Entry 8YQW (electron microscopy, 2.68 A resolution); this record covers chains A and J of the 9 polymer chains in the assembly.

== Chain A ==
Molecule: DNA-directed RNA polymerase subunit
Organism: African swine fever virus
Notes: EC 2.7.7.6
UniProt: A0A3S7XUW7 (A0A3S7XUW7_ASF); numbering as in UniProt (aligned over 1-1450)
Chain sequence (1450 residues; numbered 1 to 1450; the number before each row is that of its first residue):
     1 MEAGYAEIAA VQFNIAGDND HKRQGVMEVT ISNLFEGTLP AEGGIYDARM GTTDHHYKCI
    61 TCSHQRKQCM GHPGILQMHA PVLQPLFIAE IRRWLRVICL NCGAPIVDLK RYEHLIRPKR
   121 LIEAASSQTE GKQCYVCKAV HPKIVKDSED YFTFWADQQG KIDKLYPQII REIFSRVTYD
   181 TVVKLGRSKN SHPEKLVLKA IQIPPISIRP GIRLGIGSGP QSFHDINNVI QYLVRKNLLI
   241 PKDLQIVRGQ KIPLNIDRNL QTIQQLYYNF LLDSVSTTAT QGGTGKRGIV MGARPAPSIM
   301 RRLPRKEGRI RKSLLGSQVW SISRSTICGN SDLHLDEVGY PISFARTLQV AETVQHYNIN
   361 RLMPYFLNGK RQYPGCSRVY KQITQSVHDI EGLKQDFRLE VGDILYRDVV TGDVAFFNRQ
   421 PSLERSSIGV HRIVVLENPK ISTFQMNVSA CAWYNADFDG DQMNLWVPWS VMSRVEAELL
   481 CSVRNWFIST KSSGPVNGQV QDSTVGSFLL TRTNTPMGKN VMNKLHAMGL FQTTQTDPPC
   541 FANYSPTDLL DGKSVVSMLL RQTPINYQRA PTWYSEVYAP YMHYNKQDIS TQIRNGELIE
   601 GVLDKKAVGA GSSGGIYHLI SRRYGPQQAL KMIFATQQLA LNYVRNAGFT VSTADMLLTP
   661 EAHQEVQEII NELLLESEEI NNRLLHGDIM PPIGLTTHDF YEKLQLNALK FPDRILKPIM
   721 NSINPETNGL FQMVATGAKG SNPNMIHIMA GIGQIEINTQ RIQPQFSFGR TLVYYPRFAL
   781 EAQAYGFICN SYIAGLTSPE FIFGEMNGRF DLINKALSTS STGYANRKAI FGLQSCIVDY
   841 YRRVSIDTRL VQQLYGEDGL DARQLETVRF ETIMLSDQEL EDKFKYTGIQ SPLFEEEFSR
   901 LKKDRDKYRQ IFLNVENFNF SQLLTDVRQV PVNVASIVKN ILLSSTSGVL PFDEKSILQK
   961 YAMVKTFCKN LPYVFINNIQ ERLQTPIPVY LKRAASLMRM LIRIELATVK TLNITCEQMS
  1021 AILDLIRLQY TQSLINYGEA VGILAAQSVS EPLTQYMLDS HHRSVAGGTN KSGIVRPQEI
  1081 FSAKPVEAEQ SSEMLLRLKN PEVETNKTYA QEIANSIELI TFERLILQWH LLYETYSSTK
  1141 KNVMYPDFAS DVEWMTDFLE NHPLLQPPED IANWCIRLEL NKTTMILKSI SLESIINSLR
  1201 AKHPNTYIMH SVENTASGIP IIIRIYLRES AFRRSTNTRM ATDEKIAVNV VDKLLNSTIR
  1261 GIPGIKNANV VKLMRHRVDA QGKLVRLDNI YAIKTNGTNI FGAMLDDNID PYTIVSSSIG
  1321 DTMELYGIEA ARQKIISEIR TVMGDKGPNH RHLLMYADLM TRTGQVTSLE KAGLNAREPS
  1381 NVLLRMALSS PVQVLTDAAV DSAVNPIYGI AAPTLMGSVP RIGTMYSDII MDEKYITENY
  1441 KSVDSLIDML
Unresolved in the structure: 1, 212-224, 276-296, 1443-1450
Metal / ion sites: Zn2+ site 1: Cys59, Cys62, Cys69, His72; Zn2+ site 2: Cys99, Cys102, Cys134, Cys137; Mg2+: Asp459, Asp461

== Chain J ==
Molecule: M1249L
Organism: African swine fever virus
UniProt: A0A2X0SDX8 (A0A2X0SDX8_ASF); numbering as in UniProt (aligned over 1-1249)
Chain sequence (1249 residues; row label = number of the first residue in the row):
     1 MEEVITIAQI VHRGTDILSL NNEEIEALVD EIYSTLKGSN DIKNIRLIDF LFTLKDFVNH
    61 VRAEQSKLPD LSMPIEAYIR QLLVDPDVVP IVSEKKKELR VRPSTRKEIF LINGTHLAVP
   121 AEAPIEIYGL KLRLKTFSPQ CFMRMAEIGS FSPETLGYVA SGANLTNFIR VFMKCVDQET
   181 WKKNGEGVVV TTKENIIQFT HQYIELYKFL RSGGHSWLIN RLAEEMVHRK LDREDQGSHI
   241 SNIVETEEIE PEENIKRVIF FLKELSTMYS VSPVFTSGYM PLLYDLYRAG YLEVLWNPVE
   301 QKFLQHAEQR EKEQMILQQV DMKLTEVITQ ARQYFKIMEE KIGRVQSDAI REILTMEGKV
   361 DDPNSILQEV IKACGKQEAE LITTEYLNIK KQWELQEKNA CAHLKLVKQL RSGLQYAELL
   421 KVLESIRVLY KEKNNTTNWN LCKACGFKLL CPHVDMLIQL QAAEASYDTM RTKLMKFSGI
   481 NKEKENNQGL IYSYFCKICG EELAHFIQED RTADVGIIGD LNSKLRVFIW QETMKACTFI
   541 HFGKLVDVKQ FANIAVNVCL PLVYSIENIK KEEDYDPLTQ LYAVIYIYAY ILNLIYSSQK
   601 NKEFLTITIH GMKADSSLNA YVTFLLEKMM QQYSGIINQL SEITDQWIAN NFREAFKKII
   661 HQNGLQGLSV QDDTKVLLTE ILLDPMYDYA ATVARIDGSI PMHKPRTPKE AEYEFKTVIG
   721 RTPAELLSQK EFYDKIYTSK YRPDFTQLTR LNDIYFQEES LRVWWGGRDE EKTSTLIYLR
   781 AYELFLKYLQ NAPNFNSELA EFKTYENAYG EQKALLAQQG FYNIFDPNTG RADQRTRLFE
   841 YKRLPISTLY DERGLPHKWT IYVYKAVDSS QKPAEIEVTR KDVIKKIDNH YALADLRCSV
   901 CHVLQHEVGQ LNIKKVQTAL KASLEFNTFY AFYESRCPKG GLHDFQDKKC VKCGLFTYII
   961 YDHLSQPELV HDYYNNYKDQ YDKEKMSIRS IQIKKDMTTP STETQPKPPQ EPWTFDYGKI
  1021 IKTAKILDIS PAVIEAIGAM EGRSYADIRE GQGAPPPPTS MDDPRLMAVD SAVRIFLYNY
  1081 NCLRHVSTFN KPPIHVERLV KHLSYEEKED LEKVLPNVVN EYHTTFKHLR VTDPASALLY
  1141 SIEFLCISFL TLYEIKEPSW VVNIVREFAL TELNTIIQSE KLLSKPGAFN FMIFGEDFVC
  1201 SGEDSSMDDI SAYSSPGLFG EDIIDRLDDP FSIEDVDISL DVLDNLAPQ
Unresolved in the structure: 1-73, 240-671, 752-767, 992-1010, 1219-1226
Metal / ion sites: Zn2+ site 1: His857, Cys898, Cys901; Zn2+ site 2: Cys937, His943, Cys950, Cys953

== Chain A / chain J interface ==
Contacting residue pairs - 147 pairs, chain A then chain J:
  Cys102(A) with Leu117(J)
  Val136(A) with Thr115(J)
  Ser175(A) with Arg106(J), hydrogen bond (backbone-side chain); Ala118(J); Pro120(J)
  Arg176(A) with Ala118(J); Pro120(J)
  Val177(A) with Arg106(J), hydrogen bond (backbone-side chain); Ala118(J)
  Thr178(A) with Glu108(J); Leu117(J); Ala118(J)
  Tyr179(A) with Arg106(J); Glu108(J), hydrogen bond (backbone-side chain)
  Glu194(A) with Arg106(J)
  Lys306(A) with Glu1234(J); Val1236(J); Asp1237(J), salt bridge
  Arg311(A) with Glu1234(J), hydrogen bond (side chain-backbone); Asp1235(J), salt bridge
  Arg324(A) with Ser1239(J)
  Arg419(A) with Asn1245(J), hydrogen bond (side chain-backbone)
  Gln420(A) with Ile1238(J); Ser1239(J), hydrogen bond (side chain-backbone); Val1242(J); Asn1245(J), hydrogen bond (backbone-side chain)
  Pro421(A) with Leu1246(J)
  Asp457(A) with Gln1249(J)
  Asp459(A) with Gln1249(J)
  Gly460(A) with Asp1244(J)
  Asp461(A) with Asn1245(J)
  Gln462(A) with Asp1241(J), hydrogen bond (side chain-backbone); Val1242(J); Asn1245(J), hydrogen bond (backbone-side chain)
  Tyr574(A) with Ile884(J)
  Glu576(A) with Arg880(J); Lys881(J)
  Ala579(A) with Val883(J)
  Pro580(A) with Tyr862(J), hydrophobic; Tyr864(J), hydrogen bond (backbone-side chain); Arg880(J); Val883(J), hydrophobic
  Tyr581(A) with Tyr862(J); Leu893(J), hydrophobic
  His583(A) with Asp888(J), hydrogen bond (side chain-backbone); Asn889(J); Tyr891(J), hydrogen bond (side chain-backbone)
  Tyr584(A) with Ile884(J), hydrophobic
  Lys586(A) with Ile884(J), hydrogen bond (side chain-backbone)
  Ile589(A) with Ile884(J), hydrophobic
  Leu657(A) with Arg837(J)
  Leu658(A) with Arg837(J), hydrogen bond (backbone-side chain)
  Pro660(A) with Arg837(J)
  His663(A) with Arg837(J), hydrogen bond (side chain-backbone)
  Gln667(A) with Phe839(J); Glu840(J)
  Glu668(A) with Leu844(J)
  Ile670(A) with Phe839(J), hydrophobic
  Asn671(A) with Phe839(J); Glu840(J); Tyr841(J); Lys842(J), hydrogen bond (side chain-backbone); Leu844(J)
  Glu672(A) with Leu844(J); Thr848(J); Leu849(J)
  Leu674(A) with Phe839(J), hydrophobic; Tyr841(J), hydrophobic
  Leu675(A) with Leu844(J); Pro845(J); Thr848(J); Leu849(J), hydrophobic
  Glu676(A) with Leu849(J); Tyr850(J), hydrogen bond
  Glu678(A) with Tyr841(J), hydrogen bond; Arg843(J), salt bridge
  Glu679(A) with Ile846(J)
  Arg683(A) with Leu924(J)
  Gly687(A) with Lys985(J); Arg989(J)
  Asp688(A) with Thr928(J), hydrogen bond
  Met690(A) with Phe932(J), hydrophobic; Tyr981(J), hydrophobic; Lys985(J); Ile988(J), hydrophobic
  Pro691(A) with Arg936(J), hydrogen bond (backbone-side chain)
  Pro692(A) with Arg936(J)
  Ile693(A) with Ser935(J); Arg936(J); Leu942(J), hydrophobic
  Thr697(A) with Arg989(J), hydrogen bond
  Asp713(A) with Arg880(J), salt bridge
  Arg714(A) with Trp859(J); Gln905(J)
  Lys717(A) with Leu893(J)
  Cys789(A) with Phe839(J), hydrophobic
  Asn790(A) with Leu838(J); Phe839(J), hydrogen bond (side chain-backbone)
  Ala794(A) with Arg837(J); Leu838(J)
  Gly795(A) with Leu838(J)
  Ile813(A) with Phe1231(J), hydrophobic
  Lys815(A) with Leu1246(J), hydrogen bond (side chain-backbone); Pro1248(J)
  Ala816(A) with Phe1231(J), hydrophobic
  Leu817(A) with Pro1230(J); Phe1231(J), hydrophobic
  Thr819(A) with Ile1233(J); Val1236(J); Leu1246(J)
  Ser820(A) with Pro1230(J), hydrogen bond (side chain-backbone); Phe1231(J); Ser1232(J)
  Gly823(A) with Asp1235(J); Val1236(J)
  Tyr824(A) with Asp1228(J); Asp1229(J), hydrogen bond (side chain-backbone); Ser1232(J), hydrogen bond; Glu1234(J); Asp1235(J)
  Arg827(A) with Asp1235(J)
  Asn1106(A) with Lys948(J); Thr957(J)
  Lys1107(A) with Tyr961(J)
  Thr1108(A) with Thr957(J); Ile960(J); Tyr961(J)
  Tyr1109(A) with Phe945(J), hydrophobic; Lys948(J), hydrogen bond (side chain-backbone); Thr957(J)
  Gln1111(A) with Ser935(J)
  Glu1112(A) with His943(J)
  Asn1115(A) with Ser935(J), hydrogen bond; Leu942(J)
  Ser1116(A) with Leu942(J)
  Thr1183(A) with Ser987(J)
  Ile1186(A) with Arg936(J); Glu984(J); Ser987(J); Ile988(J), hydrophobic
  Leu1187(A) with Arg936(J), hydrogen bond (backbone-side chain); Ile988(J), hydrophobic
  Ser1189(A) with Arg936(J); Cys937(J); Gly941(J), hydrogen bond (side chain-backbone)
  Ser1217(A) with Ser987(J)
  Arg1260(A) with Leu942(J)
Other interface residues (no listed pair), chain A (93 interface residues in all): Glu172, His192, Arg305, Glu307, Val577, Thr659, Ile689, Thr797, Leu812, Ser821, Lys1188, Ser1191, Thr1215
Other interface residues (no listed pair), chain J (78 interface residues in all): His116, Val119, Leu896, Leu920, Glu934, Gly940, Lys983, Ala1247

== Summary ==
93 residues of chain A and 78 residues of chain J are in contact, with 30 hydrogen bonds and 4 salt bridges.
Polar pairs include Lys306(A)-Asp1237(J), Arg311(A)-Asp1235(J) and Glu678(A)-Arg843(J). The Zn2+ site 1 is
built by Cys59(A), Cys62(A), Cys69(A) and His72(A).
Chain A is DNA-directed RNA polymerase subunit and chain J is M1249L, both from African swine fever virus; the
structure, ASFV RNA polymerase-M1249L complex3, was determined by electron microscopy, deposited together with
8YQT, 8YQU, 8YQV, 8YQX, 8YQY and 8YQZ.
